Entry 7DRP (X-ray diffraction, 2.98 A resolution); this record covers chains B and E of the 3 polymer chains in the assembly.

# Chain B
Name: ATP-grasp domain-containing protein
Organism: Plesiocystis pacifica SIR-1
UniProtKB: A6G4D7 (A6G4D7_9DELT); residues 1-314 here = UniProt positions 1-314
Chain sequence (334 residues; numbered -19 to 314; the number before each row is that of its first residue; numbers below 1 keep their minus sign (Met-19 is residue -19)):
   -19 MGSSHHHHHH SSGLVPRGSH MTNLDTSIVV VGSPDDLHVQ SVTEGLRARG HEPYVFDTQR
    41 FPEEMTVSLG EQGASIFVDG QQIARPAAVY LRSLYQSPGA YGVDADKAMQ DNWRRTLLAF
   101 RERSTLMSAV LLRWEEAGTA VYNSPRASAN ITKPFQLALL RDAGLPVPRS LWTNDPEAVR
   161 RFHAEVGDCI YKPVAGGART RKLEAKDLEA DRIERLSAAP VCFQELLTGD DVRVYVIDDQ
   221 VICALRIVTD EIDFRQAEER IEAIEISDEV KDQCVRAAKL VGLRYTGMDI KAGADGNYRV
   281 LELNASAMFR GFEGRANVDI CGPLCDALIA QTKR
Not modelled in the structure: -19 to 2, 75-82, 229-236, 314
Sequence notes: expression tag (-19 to 0)
Ion coordination: Mg2+ site 1: Asp269, Glu282 (together with ADP); Mg2+ site 2: Glu282, Asn284 (together with ADP)
Ligand contacts: ADP (adenosine-5'-diphosphate): Lys133, Pro148, Ile170, Lys172, Thr180, Gln204, Glu205, Leu206, Leu207, Asp211, Asp269, Lys271, Leu281, Glu282
What the authors report for this chain:
  - mutagenesis - R213A: decreased catalytic activity
  - mutagenesis - R101A: unchanged catalytic activity
  - specificity-determining residues: Arg213 (proposed by the authors, not directly observed)
  - mutagenesis - L196A (>64-fold), F203A (>64-fold): decreased catalytic activity with PsnA214-38, Precursor peptide, phospho-mimic (chain E)
  - catalytic residues: Arg213 (proposed by the authors, not directly observed)

# Chain E
Name: PsnA214-38, Precursor peptide, phospho-mimic
UniProtKB: A6GH40 (A6GH40_9DELT); residues 1-25 here correspond to UniProt positions 14-38 (UniProt number = residue number + 13)
Chain sequence (25 residues; each row starts with the number of its first residue):
     1 LFIEDLGKVT GGKGGPYTTL AIGEE
Not modelled in the structure: 9-18
Modified residues: Glu24 ((2S)-2-azanyl-6,6-bis(fluoranyl)-5-oxidanylidene-6-phosphono-hexanoic acid; DV9)
What the authors report for this chain:
  - mutagenesis - T18A, T19A: decreased catalytic activity with ATP-grasp domain-containing protein (chain B)

# Interface between chain B and chain E
Pairs across the interface - 4 pairs, chain B then chain E:
  Arg95(B) - Leu1(E)
  Arg95(B) - Gly7(E)
  Leu98(B) - Leu6(E)
  Arg101(B) - Ile22(E)
Other interface residues (no listed pair), chain B (4 interface residues in all): Ala99
From the paper, about this interface:
  - hot spots on chain B (mutagenesis) - L196A (4-5-fold), F203A (4-5-fold): decreased binding to PsnA214-38, Precursor peptide, phospho-mimic (chain E)
  - hot spots on chain B (mutagenesis) - R72A, R101A, R213A: decreased binding to CP
  - hot spots on chain E (mutagenesis) - F2A: decreased binding to ATP-grasp domain-containing protein (chain B)

# Summary
The chain B/chain E interface involves 4 residues from each chain. Bound to chain B: ADP. Asp269(B) and
Glu282(B) coordinate Mg2+ site 1. Glu282(B) and Asn284(B) coordinate Mg2+ site 2. The paper reports the
catalytic residue Arg213(B); R72A, R101A and R213A of chain B reduce binding to CP; 8 substitutions were
tested in all.
Here chain B is ATP-grasp domain-containing protein (Plesiocystis pacifica SIR-1) and chain E is PsnA214-38,
Precursor peptide, phospho-mimic. Entry 7DRP (Structure of ATP-grasp ligase PsnB complexed with phosphomimetic
variant of minimal precursor, Mg, and ADP) was determined by X-ray diffraction together with 7DRM, 7DRN and
7DRO from the same study.
